7NL0 - chains E and I of the 10 polymer chains in the assembly; structure by electron microscopy, 3.50 A resolution.

# Chain E
Protein: Histone H3.1
From: Homo sapiens
UniProtKB: P68431 (H31_HUMAN); residues 0-135 here correspond to UniProt positions 1-136 (UniProt number = residue number + 1)
Chain sequence (136 residues; numbered 0 to 135; the number before each row is that of its first residue; numbering starts at 0):
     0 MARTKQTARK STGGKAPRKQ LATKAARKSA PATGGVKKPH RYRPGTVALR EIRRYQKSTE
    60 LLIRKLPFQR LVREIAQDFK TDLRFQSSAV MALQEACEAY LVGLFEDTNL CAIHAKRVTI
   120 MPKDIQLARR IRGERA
Not modelled in the structure: 0-38
UniProt features mapped onto this chain:
  - modified residue: Arg2 (Asymmetric dimethylarginine), Thr3 (Phosphothreonine), Lys4 (Allysine), Gln5 (5-glutamyl dopamine), Thr6 (Phosphothreonine), Arg8 (Citrulline), Lys9 (N6,N6,N6-trimethyllysine), Ser10 (ADP-ribosylserine), Thr11 (Phosphothreonine), Lys14 (N6-(2-hydroxyisobutyryl)lysine), Arg17 (Asymmetric dimethylarginine), Lys18 (N6-(2-hydroxyisobutyryl)lysine), Lys23 (N6-(2-hydroxyisobutyryl)lysine), Arg26 (Citrulline), Lys27 (N6,N6,N6-trimethyllysine), Ser28 (ADP-ribosylserine), Lys36 (N6,N6,N6-trimethyllysine), Lys37 (N6-methyllysine), Tyr41 (Phosphotyrosine), Lys56 (N6,N6,N6-trimethyllysine) and 8 more in UniProt
  - lipidation: Lys18 (N6-decanoyllysine)

# Chain I
Molecule: 162-nt DNA strand
Sequence (162 nucleotides; each row starts with the number of its first residue; numbers below 1 keep their minus sign (DA-78 is residue -78)):
   -78 AGTGGTATTA ACATATCCTC AGTGGTGAGT ATTAACATGG AACTTACTCC AACAATACAG
   -18 ATGCTGAATA AATGTAGTCT AAGTGAAGGA AGAAGGAAAG GTGGGAGCTG CCATCACTCA
    42 GAATTGTCCA GCAGGGATTG TGCAAGCTTG TGAATAAAGA CA
Not modelled in the structure: -78 to -60, 72-83

# How chain E and chain I interact
Contacting residue pairs - 15 pairs, chain E then chain I:
  Arg40(E) with DG9(I), base contact; DG10(I), hydrogen bond to the sugar
  Tyr41(E) with DG10(I), phosphate contact
  Pro43(E) with DG9(I), phosphate contact
  Gly44(E) with DG9(I), hydrogen bond to the phosphate
  Val46(E) with DG9(I), phosphate contact; DG10(I), phosphate contact
  Ala47(E) with DG9(I), phosphate contact
  Arg63(E) with DA18(I), salt bridge to the phosphate
  Lys64(E) with DA18(I), phosphate contact
  Leu65(E) with DG17(I), phosphate contact; DA18(I), hydrogen bond to the phosphate
  Pro66(E) with DG17(I), phosphate contact
  Arg69(E) with DG17(I), salt bridge to the phosphate
  Arg83(E) with DA27(I), sugar contact
Interface residues without a listed pair, chain E (15 interface residues in all): His39, Arg42, Thr45
Interface residues without a listed pair, chain I (6 interface residues in all): DA8

# Overview
15 residues of chain E and 6 residues of chain I are in contact; the contacts include 3 hydrogen bonds and 2
salt bridges. Polar pairs include Arg40(E)-DG10(I), Gly44(E)-DG9(I) and Leu65(E)-DA18(I).
Chain E is Histone H3.1 (Homo sapiens) and chain I is a 162-nt DNA strand; the structure, Cryo-EM structure of
the Lin28B nucleosome core particle, was determined by electron microscopy.
